5XYW - chains C and D of the 4 polymer chains in the assembly; structure by X-ray diffraction, 2.71 A resolution.

== Chain C (and D) ==
Protein: GD21652
From: Drosophila simulans
Notes: chain D of this document is another copy of the same molecule, construct and numbering; everything in this record applies to it too
UniProt: B4Q3Z0 (B4Q3Z0_DROSI); residue numbers follow UniProt; this construct covers 1-60
Chain sequence (60 residues; each row starts with the number of its first residue):
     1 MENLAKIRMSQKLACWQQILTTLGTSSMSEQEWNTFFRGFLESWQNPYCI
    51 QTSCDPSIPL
Unresolved in the structure: 1-4, 46-60 (chain D: 1-6, 23-26, 45-60)

== How chain C and chain D interact ==
Residue-residue contacts (9; chain C residue first):
  Ser27(C) - Arg38(D)
  Met28(C) - Arg38(D)
  Gln31(C) - Gln31(D)  hydrogen bond
  Glu32(C) - Arg38(D)  salt bridge
  Thr35(C) - Glu32(D)
  Thr35(C) - Phe36(D)
  Phe36(C) - Thr35(D)
  Phe36(C) - Phe36(D)  hydrophobic
  Arg38(C) - Glu32(D)  salt bridge
Interface residues without a listed pair, chain D (6 interface residues in all): Gly39

== Overview ==
Chain C and chain D form an interface of 7 and 6 residues respectively; the contacts include 1 hydrogen bond
and 2 salt bridges. Polar pairs include Glu32(C)-Arg38(D) and Gln31(C)-Gln31(D).
Chain C and chain D are both GD21652 (Drosophila simulans); the structure, Crystal structure of drosophila
simulans Rhino chromoshadow domain in complex with N-terminal domain, was determined by X-ray diffraction
(same publication as 5XYV).
